Entry 6TOQ (X-ray diffraction, 3.16 A resolution); this record covers chains CCC and AAA.

Chain CCC:
Protein: Pol protein
Source organism: Human T-cell leukemia virus type I
UniProt: A0A1Y1CAL3 (A0A1Y1CAL3_9DELA); residues 200-297 here correspond to UniProt positions 766-863 (UniProt number = residue number + 566)
Chain sequence (98 residues; numbered 200 to 297; the number before each row is that of its first residue):
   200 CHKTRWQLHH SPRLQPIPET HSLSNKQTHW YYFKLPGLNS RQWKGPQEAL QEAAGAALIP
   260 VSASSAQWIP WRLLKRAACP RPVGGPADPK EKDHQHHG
Not modelled in the structure: 200-211, 219-297

Chain AAA:
Protein: Serine/threonine-protein phosphatase 2A 56 kDa regulatory subunit gamma isoform
Source organism: Homo sapiens
UniProt: Q13362 (2A5G_HUMAN), isoform Q13362-3; residues 11-380 here = UniProt positions 11-380
Chain sequence (370 residues; numbered 11 to 380; the number before each row is that of its first residue):
    11 MVVDAANSNG PFQPVVLLHI RDVPPADQEK LFIQKLRQCC VLFDFVSDPL SDLKWKEVKR
    71 AALSEMVEYI THNRNVITEP IYPEVVHMFA VNMFRTLPPS SNPTGAEFDP EEDEPTLEAA
   131 WPHLQLVYEF FLRFLESPDF QPNIAKKYID QKFVLQLLEL FDSEDPRERD FLKTTLHRIY
   191 GKFLGLRAYI RKQINNIFYR FIYETEHHNG IAELLEILGS IINGFALPLK EEHKIFLLKV
   251 LLPLHKVKSL SVYHPQLAYC VVQFLEKDST LTEPVVMALL KYWPKTHSPK EVMFLNELEE
   311 ILDVIEPSEF VKIMEPLFRQ LAKCVSSPHF QVAERALYYW NNEYIMSLIS DNAAKILPIM
   371 FPSLYRNSKT
Not modelled in the structure: 11-25, 110-122, 143, 295-298, 373-380

Chain CCC / chain AAA interface:
Pairs across the interface (22; chain CCC residue first):
  Leu-213(CCC) / Thr-184(AAA)
  Leu-213(CCC) / His-187(AAA)
  Leu-213(CCC) / Glu-226(AAA)
  Leu-213(CCC) / Ile-227(AAA)  hydrophobic
  Gln-214(CCC) / His-187(AAA)  hydrogen bond (backbone-side chain)
  Gln-214(CCC) / Ser-230(AAA)  hydrogen bond (backbone-side chain)
  Pro-215(CCC) / Ser-230(AAA)
  Pro-215(CCC) / Asn-233(AAA)
  Ile-216(CCC) / His-187(AAA)
  Ile-216(CCC) / Tyr-190(AAA)  hydrophobic
  Ile-216(CCC) / Gly-191(AAA)
  Ile-216(CCC) / Arg-197(AAA)
  Ile-216(CCC) / Ser-230(AAA)  hydrogen bond (backbone-backbone)
  Ile-216(CCC) / Ile-231(AAA)
  Ile-216(CCC) / Gly-234(AAA)
  Pro-217(CCC) / Arg-197(AAA)  hydrogen bond (backbone-side chain)
  Pro-217(CCC) / Gly-234(AAA)
  Glu-218(CCC) / Tyr-190(AAA)
  Glu-218(CCC) / Arg-197(AAA)
  Glu-218(CCC) / Ile-231(AAA)
  Glu-218(CCC) / Gly-234(AAA)  hydrogen bond (backbone-backbone)
  Glu-218(CCC) / Phe-235(AAA)
Also at the interface, not in a pair above, chain AAA (15 interface residues in all): Lys-183, Arg-188, Ala-236
The authors on this interface:
  - interface residues, chain CCC: Leu-213(CCC), Ile-216(CCC), Glu-218(CCC)
  - interface residues, chain AAA: His-187(AAA), Arg-188(AAA), Tyr-190(AAA), Arg-197(AAA), Ile-227(AAA), Ile-231(AAA)

Summary:
6 residues of chain CCC and 15 residues of chain AAA are in contact, with 5 hydrogen bonds. Polar pairs
include Gln-214(CCC)/His-187(AAA), Gln-214(CCC)/Ser-230(AAA) and Pro-217(CCC)/Arg-197(AAA). From the paper:
interface residues Leu-213(CCC), Ile-216(CCC) and His-187(AAA) among others.
Here chain CCC is Pol protein (Human T-cell leukemia virus type I) and chain AAA is Serine/threonine-protein
phosphatase 2A 56 kDa regulatory subunit gamma isoform (Homo sapiens). Entry 6TOQ (Crystal structure of a PP2A
B56y/HTLV-1 integrase complex) was determined by X-ray diffraction (same publication as 7PEL, 6TJU, 6QBT, 6QBV
and 6QBW).
